1L7G - chain A; structure by X-ray diffraction, 1.85 A resolution.

[Chain A]
Molecule: neuraminidase
Organism: Influenza A virus
Notes: EC 3.2.1.18; fragment: integral membrane protein, membrane stalk cleaved by pronase releasing fully active residues 82-468
Reference sequence: P03472 (NRAM_IATRA); the construct lacks a stretch of the UniProt sequence and is renumbered around it, so the offset changes along the chain: 82-169 = UniProt 83-170; 170-333 = UniProt 172-335; 335-392 = UniProt 336-393; 394-412 = UniProt 394-412; 1 more segments
Amino-acid sequence (388 residues; numbered 82 to 468 plus 3 insertion-coded residues; 2 numbers in that range are skipped by the numbering (no residue carries them; nothing is unmodelled there); the number before each row is that of its first residue; a row labelled like 412A-412B holds insertion residues (412A, then the next letters in order)):
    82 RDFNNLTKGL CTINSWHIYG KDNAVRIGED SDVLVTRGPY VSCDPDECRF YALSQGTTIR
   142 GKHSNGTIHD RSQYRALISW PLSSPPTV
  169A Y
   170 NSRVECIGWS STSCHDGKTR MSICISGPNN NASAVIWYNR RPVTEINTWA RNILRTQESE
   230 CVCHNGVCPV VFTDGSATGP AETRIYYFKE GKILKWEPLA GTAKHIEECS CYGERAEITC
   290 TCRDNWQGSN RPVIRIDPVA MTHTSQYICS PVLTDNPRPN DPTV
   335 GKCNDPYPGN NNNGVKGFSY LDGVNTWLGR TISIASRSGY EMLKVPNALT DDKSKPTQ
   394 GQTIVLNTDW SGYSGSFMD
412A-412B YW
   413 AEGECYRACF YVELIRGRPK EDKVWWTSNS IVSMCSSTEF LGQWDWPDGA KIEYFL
Disulfides: Cys92-Cys417, Cys124-Cys129, Cys175-Cys193, Cys183-Cys230, Cys232-Cys237, Cys278-Cys291, Cys280-Cys289, Cys318-Cys337, Cys421-Cys447
Covalent attachments: N-acetylglucosamine (NAG) linked to Asn86, Asn146; glycan linked to Asn200
Sequence notes: engineered mutation Gly119 (Glu120 in P03472)
Ion coordination: Ca2+: Asp293, Gly297, Asp324, Asn347
Ligand contacts: bcx-1812 (BCZ; 3-(1-acetylamino-2-ethyl-butyl)-4-guanidino-2-hydroxy-cyclopentanecarboxylic acid): Arg118, Leu134, Asp151, Arg152, Arg156, Trp178, Ser179, Ile222, Arg224, Glu227, Ala246, Glu276, Glu277, Arg292, Asn294, Gly348, Arg371, Tyr406

[Overview]
Ligands of chain A: bcx-1812. Covalently linked N-acetylglucosamine: at Asn86, Asn146 and Asn200. Asp293,
Gly297, Asp324 and Asn347 form the Ca2+ site.
Chain A is neuraminidase (Influenza A virus); the structure, Crystal structure of E119G mutant influenza virus
neuraminidase in complex with BCX-1812, was determined by X-ray diffraction (same publication as 1L7F and
1L7H).
